Entry 3J5Q (electron microscopy, 3.80 A resolution); this record covers chains E and G of the 8 polymer chains in the assembly.

# Chain E (and G)
Name: Transient receptor potential cation channel subfamily V member 1
Source organism: Rattus norvegicus
Notes: chain G of this document is another copy of the same molecule, construct and numbering; everything in this record applies to it too
UniProt: O35433 (TRPV1_RAT); numbering as in UniProt; present here: 111-603, 627-719
Sequence (628 residues; numbered 111 to 762; 24 numbers in that range are skipped by the numbering (no residue carries them; nothing is unmodelled there); the number before each row is that of its first residue; X marks 42 residues of unknown identity (built as UNK)):
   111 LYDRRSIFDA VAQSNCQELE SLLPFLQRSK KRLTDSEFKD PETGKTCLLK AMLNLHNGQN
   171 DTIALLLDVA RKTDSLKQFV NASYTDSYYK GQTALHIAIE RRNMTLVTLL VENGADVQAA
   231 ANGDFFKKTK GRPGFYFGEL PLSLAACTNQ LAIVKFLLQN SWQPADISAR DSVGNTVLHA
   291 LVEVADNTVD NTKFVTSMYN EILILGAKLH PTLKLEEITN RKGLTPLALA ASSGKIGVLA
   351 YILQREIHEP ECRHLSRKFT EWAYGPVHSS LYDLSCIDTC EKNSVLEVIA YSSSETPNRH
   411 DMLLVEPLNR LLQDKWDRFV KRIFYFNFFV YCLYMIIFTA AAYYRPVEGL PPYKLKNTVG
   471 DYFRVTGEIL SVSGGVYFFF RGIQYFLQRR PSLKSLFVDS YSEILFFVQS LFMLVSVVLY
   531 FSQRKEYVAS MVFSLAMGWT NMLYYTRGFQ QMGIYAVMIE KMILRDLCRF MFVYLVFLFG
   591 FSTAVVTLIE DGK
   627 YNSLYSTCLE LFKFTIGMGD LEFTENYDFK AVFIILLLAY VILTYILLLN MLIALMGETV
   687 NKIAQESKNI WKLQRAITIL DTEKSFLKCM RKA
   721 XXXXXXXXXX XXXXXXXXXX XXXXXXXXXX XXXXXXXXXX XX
Not modelled in the structure: 503-507, 721-751
UniProt features mapped onto this chain:
  - region: Glu684 to Phe712 (AD)
  - motif: Gly643 to Asp646 (Selectivity filter)
  - binding site (ATP): Arg115, Lys155, Lys160, Asn164, Tyr199 to Gln202, Glu210, Arg211
  - binding site (resiniferatoxin): Tyr511, Ser512, Thr550, Arg557
  - binding site (Na(+)): Gly643
  - binding site (Ca(2+)): Asp646
  - modified residue: Ser116 (Phosphoserine), Thr144 (Phosphothreonine), Thr370 (Phosphothreonine), Ser502 (Phosphoserine), Thr704 (Phosphothreonine)
  - mutagenesis: Arg114 (R114E: Abolishes capsaicin-evoked current and binding to resiniferatoxin; Abolishes sensitivity to acid), Arg115 (R115D: Abolishes capsaicin-evoked current and binding to resiniferatoxin), Ser116 (S116A: Abolishes phosphorylation by PKCM and enhances channel response to capsaicin by PKCM), Lys155 (K155A: Abolishes ATP binding. Abolishes CALM binding. Impairs normal desensitization by repeated exposure to capsaicin), Lys160 (K160A: Abolishes ATP binding. Abolishes CALM binding), Tyr199 (Y199A: Strongly reduces affinity for ATP; when associated with A-202), Gln202 (Q202A: Strongly reduces affinity for ATP; when associated with A-199), Ser502 (S502A: Largely reduces PMA enhancement of capsaicin-evoked currents, but no effect on direct activation by PMA. Loss of activation by capsaicin and loss of vanilloid binding ...), Tyr511 (Y511A: Loss of sensitivity to capsaicin), Met547 (M547L: Reduces binding to resiniferatoxin), Thr550 (T550I: Reduces sensitivity to capsaicin 10-fold; no effect on sensitivity to resiniferatoxin. Reduces binding to resiniferatoxin), Glu636 (E636K: Abolishes channel activity. Restored channel activity; when associated with E-639; E636Q: Slight modification of pore attributes), 6 further mutagenesis entries in UniProt

# Interface between chain E and chain G
Contacting residue pairs (70; chain E residue first):
  Glu371(E) - Tyr199(G)
  Trp372(E) - Tyr198(G)  hydrophobic
  Trp372(E) - Tyr199(G)  hydrogen bond
  Trp372(E) - Phe235(G)
  Ala373(E) - Glu210(G)
  Ala373(E) - Arg211(G)  hydrogen bond (backbone-side chain)
  Ala373(E) - Phe235(G)
  Tyr374(E) - Glu210(G)  hydrogen bond (backbone-side chain)
  Tyr374(E) - Phe235(G)  hydrophobic
  Tyr374(E) - Phe236(G)  hydrophobic
  Gly375(E) - Glu210(G)
  Gly375(E) - Leu254(G)
  Gly375(E) - Thr258(G)
  Pro376(E) - Phe245(G)  hydrophobic
  Pro376(E) - Phe247(G)  hydrophobic
  Pro376(E) - Leu254(G)
  Pro376(E) - Thr258(G)
  Val377(E) - Phe235(G)  hydrophobic
  Val377(E) - Gly244(G)
  Val377(E) - Phe245(G)  hydrophobic
  His378(E) - Pro243(G)
  His378(E) - Gly244(G)
  Thr449(E) - Thr593(G)
  Thr449(E) - Thr597(G)
  Ala452(E) - Thr597(G)
  Tyr453(E) - Val596(G)  hydrophobic
  Tyr453(E) - Thr597(G)
  Arg455(E) - Thr597(G)
  Val538(E) - Phe655(G)  hydrophobic
  Ala539(E) - Val658(G)  hydrophobic
  Val542(E) - Ala594(G)
  Val542(E) - Thr597(G)
  Val542(E) - Leu598(G)  hydrophobic
  Val542(E) - Leu662(G)  hydrophobic
  Phe543(E) - Val658(G)  hydrophobic
  Leu545(E) - Thr593(G)
  Leu545(E) - Thr597(G)
  Ala546(E) - Ala594(G)  hydrophobic
  Trp549(E) - Phe589(G)
  Trp549(E) - Gly590(G)
  Trp549(E) - Thr593(G)
  Thr550(E) - Phe591(G)
  Leu553(E) - Phe587(G)  hydrophobic
  Gln561(E) - Arg579(G)
  Tyr565(E) - Arg579(G)
  Tyr565(E) - Met677(G)
  Met568(E) - Met677(G)  hydrophobic
  Met568(E) - Leu681(G)  hydrophobic
  Ile569(E) - Phe587(G)  hydrophobic
  Ile569(E) - Met677(G)
  Met572(E) - Leu673(G)  hydrophobic
  Tyr631(E) - Ala657(G)  hydrogen bond (side chain-backbone)
  Tyr631(E) - Ile660(G)
  Tyr631(E) - Ile661(G)
  Leu635(E) - Glu648(G)
  Leu635(E) - Ile660(G)  hydrophobic
  Leu635(E) - Leu664(G)  hydrophobic
  Phe638(E) - Leu664(G)  hydrophobic
  Phe638(E) - Ile668(G)  hydrophobic
  Lys639(E) - Leu647(G)
  Ile642(E) - Val667(G)  hydrophobic
  Ile642(E) - Ile668(G)  hydrophobic
  Met644(E) - Gly643(G)
  Met644(E) - Leu647(G)  hydrophobic
  Ile679(E) - Asn676(G)
  Met682(E) - Ile672(G)
  Met682(E) - Asn676(G)
  Val686(E) - Ala680(G)  hydrophobic
  Val686(E) - Leu681(G)  hydrophobic
  Asn687(E) - Glu684(G)  hydrogen bond
Other interface residues (no listed pair), chain E (41 interface residues in all): Ser379, Lys535, Leu675, Gly683, Ala690
Other interface residues (no listed pair), chain G (50 interface residues in all): Asp196, Arg212, Thr239, Gly241, Arg242, Asp576, Val586, Gly645, Tyr671

# In short
Chain E and chain G form an interface of 41 and 50 residues respectively; the contacts include 5 hydrogen
bonds. Polar pairs include Trp372(E)-Tyr199(G), Ala373(E)-Arg211(G) and Tyr374(E)-Glu210(G). From UniProt: 10
ATP-binding residues, 4 resiniferatoxin-binding residues, Na+-binding residue Gly643(E) and Ca2+-binding
residue Asp646(E) on chain E.
Both chains are Transient receptor potential cation channel subfamily V member 1 (Rattus norvegicus). Entry
3J5Q (Structure of TRPV1 ion channel in complex with DkTx and RTX) was determined by electron microscopy,
deposited together with 3J5R.
